3DKC - chain A; structure by X-ray diffraction, 1.52 A resolution.

# Chain A
Name: Hepatocyte growth factor receptor
From: Homo sapiens
UniProt: P08581 (MET_HUMAN); residues 1049-1360 here = UniProt positions 1049-1360
Amino-acid sequence (317 residues; each row starts with the number of its first residue):
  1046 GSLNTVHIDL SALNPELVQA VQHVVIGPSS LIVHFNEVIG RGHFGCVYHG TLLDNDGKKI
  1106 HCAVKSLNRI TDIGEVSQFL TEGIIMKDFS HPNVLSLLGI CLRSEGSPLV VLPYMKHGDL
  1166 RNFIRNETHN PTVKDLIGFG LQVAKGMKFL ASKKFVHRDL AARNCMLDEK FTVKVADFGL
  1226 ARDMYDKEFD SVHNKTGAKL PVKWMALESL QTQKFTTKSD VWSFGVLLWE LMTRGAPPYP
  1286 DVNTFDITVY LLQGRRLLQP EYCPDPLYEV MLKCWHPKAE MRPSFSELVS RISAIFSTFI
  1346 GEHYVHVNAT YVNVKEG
Unresolved in the structure: 1046-1050
Construct notes: expression tag (1046-1048, 1361-1362); engineered mutation F1194 (Tyr in P08581), F1234 (Tyr in P08581), D1235 (Tyr in P08581)
Ion coordination: Mg2+: N1209, D1222 (together with ATP)
Small-molecule neighbours: ATP (adenosine-5'-triphosphate): I1084, G1085, R1086, G1087, H1088, F1089, G1090, V1092, A1108, K1110, L1140, L1157, P1158, Y1159, M1160, D1164, D1204, R1208, N1209, M1211, D1222

# Overview
Ligands of chain A: ATP. The Mg2+ site is built by N1209 and D1222.
Chain A is Hepatocyte growth factor receptor (Homo sapiens); the structure, Structure of MET receptor tyrosine
kinase in complex with ATP, was determined by X-ray diffraction together with 3DKF and 3DKG from the same
study.
